3BNJ - chain A; structure by X-ray diffraction, 1.30 A resolution.

[Chain A]
Name: Cytochrome c-552
From: Wolinella succinogenes
Notes: EC 1.7.2.2
UniProtKB: Q9S1E5 (NRFA_WOLSU); residue numbers follow UniProt; this construct covers 23-507
Sequence (485 residues; each row starts with the number of its first residue):
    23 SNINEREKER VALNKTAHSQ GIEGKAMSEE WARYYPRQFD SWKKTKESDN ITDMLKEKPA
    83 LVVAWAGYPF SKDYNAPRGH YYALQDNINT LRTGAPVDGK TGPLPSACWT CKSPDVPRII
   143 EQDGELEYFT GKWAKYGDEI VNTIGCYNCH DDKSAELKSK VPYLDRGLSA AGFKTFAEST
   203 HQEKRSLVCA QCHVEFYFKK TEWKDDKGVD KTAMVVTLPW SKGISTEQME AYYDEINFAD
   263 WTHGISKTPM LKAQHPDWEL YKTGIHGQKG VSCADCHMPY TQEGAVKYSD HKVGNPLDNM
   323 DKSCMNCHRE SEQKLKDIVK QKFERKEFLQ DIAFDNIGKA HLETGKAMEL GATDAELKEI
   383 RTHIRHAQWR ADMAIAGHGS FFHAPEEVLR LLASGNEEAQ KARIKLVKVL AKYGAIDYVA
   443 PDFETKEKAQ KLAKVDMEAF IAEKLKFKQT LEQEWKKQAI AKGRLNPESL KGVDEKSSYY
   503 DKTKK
Not modelled in the structure: 23-36
Sequence notes: engineered mutation F218 (Tyr in Q9S1E5)
Bound ions: heme Fe (5 sites), coordinated by H102, K134, H172, H215, H288, H299, H313, H330, H405; Ca2+: E217, F218, K274, Q276
Residues lining bound ligands:
  - heme (HEM), molecule 1: S50, W53, Y57, Q60, F61, W64, I166, G167, C168, C171, H172, L179, H203, R207, V210, A296, M300, Y302, K309, Y310, S311, H313
  - heme (HEM), molecule 2: S70, A98, P99, R100, G101, H102, Y104, A105, D108, C133, K134, I166, N170, C171, V210, C211, Q213, C214, H215, C295, H299, M300, V315, G316
  - heme (HEM), molecule 3: F92, Y96, N97, A98, P99, D108, N109, T112, R114, T115, L126, A129, C130, T132, C133, K134, Y185, Q213, C214, H215, V216, F218, F220, V238, H277, D279, A398, H400
  - heme (HEM), molecule 4: P99, C211, H215, D279, W280, Y283, H288, V293, S294, C295, C298, H299, G316, N317, P318, L319, H400, G401, F403, F404, H405
  - heme (HEM), molecule 5: I287, H288, K291, V293, D297, C298, P318, L319, M322, S325, C326, C329, H330, L337, I340, V341, K344, F404, P407, E408
  - sulfite ion (SO3): F92, R114, K134, F218, Q276, H277
  - yttrium ion (Y1), molecule 1: E45, E52, R55
  - yttrium ion (Y1), molecule 2: S70, P99, R100
Swiss-Prot annotation at these positions:
  - binding site (heme c): H102, C130, C133, K134, C168, C171, H172, C211, C214, H215, H288, C295, C298, H299, H313, C326, C329, H330, H405
  - binding site (Ca(2+)): E217, K274, Q276
  - binding site (substrate): H277

[Summary]
Bound to chain A: sulfite ion, yttrium ion and 5 copies of heme. E217, F218, K274 and Q276 coordinate Ca2+.
H102 and H215 form the heme Fe site. UniProt lists 19 heme c-binding residues, 3 Ca2+-binding residues and
substrate-binding residue H277.
Chain A is Cytochrome c-552 (Wolinella succinogenes); the structure, W. succinogenes NrfA Y218F Sulfite
Complex, was determined by X-ray diffraction (same publication as 3BNF, 3BNG and 3BNH).
